Entry 6OQ3 (X-ray diffraction, 1.85 A resolution); this record covers chains A and B.

# Chain A
Protein: Krev interaction trapped protein 1
Source organism: Homo sapiens
Notes: fragment: FERM domain
UniProtKB: O00522 (KRIT1_HUMAN); residues 417-736 here = UniProt positions 417-736
Sequence (322 residues; each row starts with the number of its first residue):
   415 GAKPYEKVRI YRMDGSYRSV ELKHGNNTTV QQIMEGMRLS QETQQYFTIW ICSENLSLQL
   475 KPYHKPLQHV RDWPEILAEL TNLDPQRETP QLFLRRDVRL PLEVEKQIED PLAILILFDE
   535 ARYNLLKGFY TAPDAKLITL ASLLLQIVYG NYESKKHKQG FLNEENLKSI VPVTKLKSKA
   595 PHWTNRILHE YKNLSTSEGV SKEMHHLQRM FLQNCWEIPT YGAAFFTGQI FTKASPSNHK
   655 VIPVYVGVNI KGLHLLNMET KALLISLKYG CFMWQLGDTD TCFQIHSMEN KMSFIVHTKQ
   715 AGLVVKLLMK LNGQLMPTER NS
Unresolved in the structure: 415-416, 648-651, 731-736
Sequence notes: expression tag (415-416)
Ligand contacts: 2-hydroxynaphthalene-1-carbaldehyde (7WO): Trp464, Ser471, Leu472, Gln473, Lys475, Val512, Ala638, Phe640, Leu717, Lys720, Leu721, Lys724
Swiss-Prot annotation at these positions:
  - region: Ser430 to Arg452 (Interaction with RAP1B)
Reported in the primary citation:
  - binding site for 2-hydroxynaphthalene-1-carbaldehyde: Lys475, Lys720, Lys724

# Chain B
Protein: Ras-related protein Rap-1b
Source organism: Homo sapiens
UniProtKB: P61224 (RAP1B_HUMAN); residues 1-167 here = UniProt positions 1-167
Sequence (167 residues; each row starts with the number of its first residue):
     1 MREYKLVVLG SGGVGKSALT VQFVQGIFVE KYDPTIEDSY RKQVEVDAQQ CMLEILDTAG
    61 TEQFTAMRDL YMKNGQGFAL VYSITAQSTF NDLQDLREQI LRVKDTDDVP MILVGNKCDL
   121 EDERVVGKEQ GQNLARQWNN CAFLESSAKS KINVNEIFYD LVRQINR
Unresolved in the structure: 63-65
Ion coordination: Mg2+: Ser17, Thr35 (together with GMP-PNP)
Ligand contacts: GMP-PNP (GNP; phosphoaminophosphonic acid-guanylate ester): Ser11, Gly12, Gly13, Val14, Gly15, Lys16, Ser17, Ala18, Phe28, Val29, Glu30, Lys31, Tyr32, Asp33, Pro34, Thr35, Thr58, Ala59, Gly60, Asn116, Lys117, Asp119, Leu120, Ser147, Ala148, Lys149
Swiss-Prot annotation at these positions:
  - motif: Tyr32 to Tyr40 (Effector region)
  - binding site (GTP): Gly10 to Ala18, Asp57 to Thr61, Asn116 to Asp119, Ser147 to Lys149
  - modified residue: Ser39 (ADP-ribosylserine)

# Interface between chain A and chain B
Pairs across the interface (33):
  Tyr419(A) with Ile36(B)
  Lys421(A) with Ile36(B)
  Arg423(A) with Glu37(B), salt bridge
  Asp428(A) with Arg41(B)
  Gly429(A) with Arg41(B)
  Ser430(A) with Ser39(B); Tyr40(B)
  Tyr431(A) with Glu37(B), hydrogen bond; Asp38(B); Ser39(B), hydrogen bond (backbone-backbone); Leu56(B)
  Arg432(A) with Asp33(B), salt bridge; Glu37(B); Asp38(B), salt bridge
  Ser433(A) with Ile36(B); Glu37(B), hydrogen bond (side chain-backbone); Asp38(B), hydrogen bond (backbone-side chain)
  Val434(A) with Ile36(B)
  Glu435(A) with Ile36(B)
  Arg452(A) with Ser17(B); Val21(B); Val29(B); Asp33(B); Tyr40(B)
  Pro525(A) with Ile27(B), hydrophobic
  Leu526(A) with Gln25(B); Ile27(B)
  Leu529(A) with Gln25(B)
  Val562(A) with Gln43(B)
  Tyr563(A) with Gln43(B), hydrogen bond; Gln50(B)
  Lys570(A) with Glu45(B), salt bridge
  Glu579(A) with Met1(B), hydrogen bond (side chain-backbone)
Other interface residues (no listed pair), chain A (23 interface residues in all): Lys417, Arg426, Gly450, Asn580
Other interface residues (no listed pair), chain B (19 interface residues in all): Thr35, Glu62

# Overview
23 residues of chain A face 19 of chain B across their interface, with 6 hydrogen bonds and 4 salt bridges.
Polar pairs include Arg423(A)-Glu37(B), Arg432(A)-Asp33(B) and Arg432(A)-Asp38(B). Chain A binds
2-hydroxynaphthalene-1-carbaldehyde. Ligands of chain B: GMP-PNP. The paper reports a binding site for
2-hydroxynaphthalene-1-carbaldehyde at Lys475(A), Lys720(A) and Lys724(A).
Here chain A is Krev interaction trapped protein 1 and chain B is Ras-related protein Rap-1b, both from Homo
sapiens. Entry 6OQ3 (Crystal Structure of the Ternary Complex of KRIT1 bound to both the Rap1 GTPase and HKi2)
was determined by X-ray diffraction together with 6UZK and 6OQ4 from the same study.
